PDB entry 3OHX | X-ray diffraction, 3.50 A resolution | chains A and B of the 4 polymer chains in the assembly

# Chain A
Name: Complement C3
Source organism: Homo sapiens
Notes: fragment: Complement C3 beta chain
UniProtKB: P01024 (CO3_HUMAN); residues 1-645 here correspond to UniProt positions 23-667 (UniProt number = residue number + 22)
Sequence (645 residues; each row starts with the number of its first residue):
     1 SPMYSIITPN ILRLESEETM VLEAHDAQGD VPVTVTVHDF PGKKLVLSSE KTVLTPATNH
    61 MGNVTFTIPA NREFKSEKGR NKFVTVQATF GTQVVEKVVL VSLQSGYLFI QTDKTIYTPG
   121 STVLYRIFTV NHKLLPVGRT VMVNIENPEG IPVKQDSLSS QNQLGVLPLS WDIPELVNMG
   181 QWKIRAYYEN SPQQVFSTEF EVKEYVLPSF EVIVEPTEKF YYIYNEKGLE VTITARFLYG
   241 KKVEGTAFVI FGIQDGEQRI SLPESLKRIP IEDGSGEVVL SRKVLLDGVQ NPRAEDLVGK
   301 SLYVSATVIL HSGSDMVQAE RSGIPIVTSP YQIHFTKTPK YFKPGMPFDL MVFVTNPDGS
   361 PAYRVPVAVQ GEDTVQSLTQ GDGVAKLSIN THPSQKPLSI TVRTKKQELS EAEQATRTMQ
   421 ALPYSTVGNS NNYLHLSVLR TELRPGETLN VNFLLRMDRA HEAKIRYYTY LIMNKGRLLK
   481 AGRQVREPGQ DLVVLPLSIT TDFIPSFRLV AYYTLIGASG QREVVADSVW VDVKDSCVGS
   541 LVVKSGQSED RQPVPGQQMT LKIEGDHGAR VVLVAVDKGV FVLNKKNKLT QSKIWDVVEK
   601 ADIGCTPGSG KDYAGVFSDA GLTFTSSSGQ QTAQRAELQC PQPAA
Unresolved in the structure: 74-77
Disulfide bonds: Cys605-Cys640
Small-molecule neighbours: N-acetylglucosamine (NAG; 2-acetamido-2-deoxy-beta-D-glucopyranose): Thr19, Asn63, Lys480, Ala481

# Chain B
Name: Complement C3
Source organism: Homo sapiens
Notes: fragment: Complement C3 alpha' chain fragment 1
UniProtKB: P01024 (CO3_HUMAN); residues 727-932 here correspond to UniProt positions 749-954 (UniProt number = residue number + 22)
Sequence (206 residues; row label = number of the first residue in the row):
   727 SNLDEDIIAE ENIVSRSEFP ESWLWNVEDL KEPPKNGIST KLMNIFLKDS ITTWEILAVS
   787 MSDKKGICVA DPFEVTVMQD FFIDLRLPYS VVRNEQVEIR AVLYNYRQNQ ELKVRVELLH
   847 NPAFCSLATT KRRHQQTVTI PPKSSLSVPY VIVPLKTGLQ EVEVKAAVYH HFISDGVRKS
   907 LKVVPEGIRM NKTVAVRTLD PERLGR
Unresolved in the structure: 727-728, 913-932

# How chain A and chain B interact
Disulfides between the chains: Cys537(A)-Cys794(B)
Contacting residue pairs - 172 pairs, chain A then chain B:
  Gln111(A) - Trp751(B)
  Asp113(A) - Ser748(B)  hydrogen bond
  Asp113(A) - Trp751(B)
  Lys114(A) - Glu747(B)  salt bridge
  Lys114(A) - Ser748(B)
  Pro119(A) - Tyr815(B)
  Pro119(A) - Lys908(B)
  Leu124(A) - Trp751(B)
  Tyr125(A) - Trp751(B)
  Arg126(A) - Trp751(B)
  Phe128(A) - Val785(B)  hydrophobic
  Phe128(A) - Met787(B)  hydrophobic
  Phe128(A) - Ile793(B)  hydrophobic
  Leu134(A) - Gly792(B)
  Leu134(A) - Ile793(B)
  Leu135(A) - Asp789(B)
  Leu135(A) - Lys790(B)
  Pro136(A) - Met787(B)  hydrophobic
  Pro136(A) - Ser788(B)
  Pro136(A) - Asp789(B)
  Leu164(A) - Met787(B)
  Leu164(A) - Asp789(B)
  Gly165(A) - Met787(B)
  Val166(A) - Met787(B)  hydrophobic
  Glu204(A) - Tyr815(B)
  Tyr205(A) - Glu747(B)  hydrogen bond
  Val206(A) - Leu813(B)
  Val206(A) - Pro814(B)
  Val206(A) - Tyr815(B)
  Leu207(A) - Glu747(B)
  Leu207(A) - Arg812(B)  hydrogen bond (backbone-side chain)
  Ser209(A) - Asp810(B)
  Phe237(A) - Tyr830(B)
  Phe237(A) - Tyr832(B)
  Leu238(A) - Thr778(B)
  Leu238(A) - Thr779(B)  hydrogen bond (backbone-side chain)
  Tyr239(A) - Ile777(B)  hydrophobic
  Tyr239(A) - Thr778(B)
  Tyr239(A) - Thr779(B)
  Tyr239(A) - Thr802(B)
  Tyr239(A) - Met804(B)  hydrophobic
  Tyr239(A) - Phe808(B)
  Tyr239(A) - Tyr830(B)
  Tyr239(A) - Tyr832(B)  hydrogen bond
  Gly240(A) - Thr802(B)
  Lys241(A) - Tyr832(B)
  Leu310(A) - Tyr830(B)
  Ser312(A) - Arg826(B)  hydrogen bond (backbone-side chain)
  Ser312(A) - Ser873(B)
  Ser314(A) - Arg812(B)
  Ser314(A) - Val828(B)
  Asp315(A) - Arg812(B)  salt bridge
  Thr501(A) - Lys791(B)
  Cys537(A) - Cys794(B)  disulfide
  Val538(A) - Lys791(B)
  Ser540(A) - Ile764(B)
  Leu541(A) - Ala784(B)
  Leu541(A) - Val785(B)
  Leu541(A) - Ser786(B)
  Leu541(A) - Cys794(B)
  Leu541(A) - Ala796(B)  hydrophobic
  Val543(A) - Ala784(B)  hydrophobic
  Val543(A) - Phe799(B)
  Lys544(A) - Phe799(B)
  Ser545(A) - Phe799(B)
  Gln552(A) - Thr802(B)
  Gln552(A) - Met804(B)
  Pro553(A) - Leu773(B)  hydrophobic
  Pro553(A) - Thr802(B)
  Pro553(A) - Met804(B)
  Val554(A) - Val803(B)
  Val554(A) - Met804(B)
  Pro555(A) - Arg742(B)
  Pro555(A) - Asp775(B)
  Pro555(A) - Ile777(B)  hydrophobic
  Pro555(A) - Val803(B)
  Pro555(A) - Met804(B)
  Pro555(A) - Gln805(B)
  Gly556(A) - Leu773(B)  hydrogen bond (backbone-backbone)
  Gly556(A) - Lys774(B)
  Gly556(A) - Asp775(B)
  Gln557(A) - Phe772(B)
  Gln557(A) - Leu773(B)  hydrogen bond (backbone-backbone)
  Gln558(A) - Asn770(B)
  Gln558(A) - Ile771(B)
  Gln558(A) - Phe772(B)
  Met559(A) - Met769(B)
  Met559(A) - Ile771(B)  hydrogen bond (backbone-backbone)
  Met559(A) - Val801(B)  hydrophobic
  Thr560(A) - Met769(B)
  Thr560(A) - Asn770(B)  hydrogen bond
  Leu561(A) - Lys767(B)
  Leu561(A) - Leu768(B)
  Leu561(A) - Met769(B)  hydrogen bond (backbone-backbone)
  Leu561(A) - Ile771(B)  hydrophobic
  Leu561(A) - Ile782(B)  hydrophobic
  Leu561(A) - Phe799(B)  hydrophobic
  Lys562(A) - Lys767(B)
  Lys562(A) - Leu768(B)
  Ile563(A) - Ser765(B)
  Ile563(A) - Thr766(B)
  Ile563(A) - Lys767(B)  hydrogen bond (backbone-backbone)
  Ile563(A) - Met769(B)  hydrophobic
  Glu564(A) - Ile764(B)
  Glu564(A) - Ser765(B)
  Glu564(A) - Thr766(B)
  Gly565(A) - Leu756(B)
  Gly565(A) - Ile764(B)
  Gly565(A) - Ser765(B)  hydrogen bond (backbone-backbone)
  Asp566(A) - Leu756(B)
  Asp566(A) - Lys791(B)
  His567(A) - Leu756(B)
  His567(A) - Lys757(B)
  His567(A) - Glu758(B)  hydrogen bond (side chain-backbone)
  His567(A) - Pro760(B)
  His567(A) - Ser765(B)  hydrogen bond
  Gly568(A) - Leu756(B)  hydrogen bond (backbone-backbone)
  Ala569(A) - Asp755(B)
  Ala569(A) - Leu756(B)  hydrogen bond (backbone-backbone)
  Ala569(A) - Met787(B)
  Ala569(A) - Ser788(B)
  Arg570(A) - Val753(B)
  Arg570(A) - Glu754(B)
  Arg570(A) - Asp755(B)  salt bridge
  Arg570(A) - Val785(B)
  Arg570(A) - Ser786(B)
  Arg570(A) - Met787(B)  hydrogen bond (backbone-backbone)
  Val571(A) - Val753(B)
  Val571(A) - Glu754(B)  hydrogen bond (backbone-backbone)
  Val571(A) - Ala784(B)  hydrophobic
  Val571(A) - Val785(B)
  Val572(A) - Asn752(B)
  Val572(A) - Val753(B)  hydrophobic
  Val572(A) - Leu783(B)
  Val572(A) - Ala784(B)
  Val572(A) - Val785(B)  hydrogen bond (backbone-backbone)
  Leu573(A) - Leu750(B)
  Leu573(A) - Trp751(B)
  Leu573(A) - Asn752(B)  hydrogen bond (backbone-backbone)
  Leu573(A) - Met769(B)  hydrophobic
  Leu573(A) - Leu783(B)
  Leu573(A) - Ala784(B)  hydrophobic
  Val574(A) - Trp749(B)
  Val574(A) - Leu750(B)  hydrogen bond (backbone-backbone)
  Val574(A) - Trp751(B)  hydrophobic
  Val574(A) - Glu781(B)
  Val574(A) - Ile782(B)
  Val574(A) - Leu783(B)  hydrogen bond (backbone-backbone)
  Ala575(A) - Ser748(B)
  Ala575(A) - Trp749(B)  hydrogen bond (backbone-backbone)
  Ala575(A) - Glu781(B)
  Ala575(A) - Ile782(B)  hydrophobic
  Val576(A) - Glu747(B)
  Val576(A) - Thr779(B)
  Val576(A) - Trp780(B)
  Val576(A) - Glu781(B)  hydrogen bond (backbone-backbone)
  Asp577(A) - Glu747(B)  hydrogen bond (backbone-backbone)
  Asp577(A) - Thr778(B)  hydrogen bond
  Asp577(A) - Thr779(B)
  Asp577(A) - Trp780(B)
  Lys578(A) - Thr779(B)  hydrogen bond (backbone-backbone)
  Lys578(A) - Glu781(B)
  Lys578(A) - Glu800(B)  salt bridge
  Val580(A) - Glu747(B)
  Phe581(A) - Glu781(B)
  Lys588(A) - Glu781(B)  salt bridge
  Leu589(A) - Val795(B)  hydrophobic
  Thr590(A) - Val795(B)
  Gln591(A) - Ile793(B)
  Gln591(A) - Cys794(B)
  Gln591(A) - Val795(B)  hydrogen bond (side chain-backbone)
  Ile594(A) - Ile793(B)  hydrophobic
Other interface residues (no listed pair), chain A (76 interface residues in all): Thr118, Thr129, Val130, Glu175, Pro208, Gly539
Other interface residues (no listed pair), chain B (68 interface residues in all): Pro746, Gly763, Ser776

# Summary
Chain A and chain B form an interface of 76 and 68 residues respectively, with 1 disulfide bond, 29 hydrogen
bonds and 5 salt bridges. Polar pairs include Lys114(A)-Glu747(B), Asp315(A)-Arg812(B) and
Arg570(A)-Asp755(B). Ligands of chain A: N-acetylglucosamine.
Here chain A is Complement C3 and chain B is Complement C3, both from Homo sapiens. Entry 3OHX (Molecular
Basis for Complement Recognition and Inhibition) was determined by X-ray diffraction together with 3L3O, 3L5N
and 3NMS from the same study.
